PDB entry 5K17 | X-ray diffraction, 2.10 A resolution | chains A and C of the 3 polymer chains in the assembly

# Chain A
Name: Chromatin protein Cren7
From: Sulfolobus solfataricus P2
Reference sequence: Q97ZE3 (CREN7_SULSO); residue numbers follow UniProt; this construct covers 1-60
Chain sequence (60 residues; numbered 1 to 60; the number before each row is that of its first residue):
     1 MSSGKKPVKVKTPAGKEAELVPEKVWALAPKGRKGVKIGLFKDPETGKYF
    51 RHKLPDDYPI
Unresolved in the structure: 1
Curated features (UniProtKB/Swiss-Prot):
  - modified residue: Lys16 (N6-methyllysine)
What the authors report for this chain:
  - binding site for the 8-nt DNA strand (chain C): Leu28
  - binding site for the 8-nt DNA strand: Arg33

# Chain C
Molecule: 8-nt DNA strand
Sequence (8 nucleotides; each row starts with the number of its first residue):
   101 GTGATCGC

# Chain A / chain C interface
Residue-residue contacts - 16 pairs, chain A then chain C:
  Lys24(A) - DC106(C)  salt bridge to the phosphate
  Trp26(A) - DA104(C)  hydrogen bond to the base
  Trp26(A) - DT105(C)  sugar contact
  Ala27(A) - DA104(C)  sugar contact
  Leu28(A) - DG103(C)  hydrogen bond to the base
  Leu28(A) - DA104(C)  base contact
  Ala29(A) - DG103(C)  sugar contact
  Pro30(A) - DT102(C)  phosphate contact
  Pro30(A) - DG103(C)  sugar contact
  Lys31(A) - DG103(C)  hydrogen bond to the phosphate
  Arg33(A) - DG101(C)  base contact
  Leu40(A) - DC106(C)  sugar contact
  Tyr49(A) - DG107(C)  phosphate contact
  Tyr49(A) - DC108(C)  phosphate contact
  Arg51(A) - DT105(C)  hydrogen bond to the base
  Arg51(A) - DC106(C)  hydrogen bond to the sugar
Other interface residues (no listed pair), chain A (12 interface residues in all): Gly35

# Summary
Chain A and chain C form an interface of 12 and 8 residues respectively; the contacts include 5 hydrogen bonds
and 1 salt bridge. Among the polar pairs are Trp26(A)-DA104(C), Leu28(A)-DG103(C) and Arg51(A)-DT105(C). From
the paper: a binding site for the 8-nt DNA strand (chain C) at Leu28(A); a binding site for the 8-nt DNA
strand at Arg33(A).
Chain A is Chromatin protein Cren7 (Sulfolobus solfataricus P2) and chain C is an 8-nt DNA strand; the
structure, Crystal structure of CREN7-DSDNA (GTGATCGC) complex, was determined by X-ray diffraction, deposited
together with 5K07.
